PDB entry 7KOE | electron microscopy, 2.90 A resolution | chains C and G of the 8 polymer chains in the assembly

[Chain C (and G)]
Name: Electron transfer flavoprotein-quinone oxidoreductase FixC
From: Thermotoga maritima (strain ATCC 43589 / MSB8 / DSM 3109 / JCM 10099)
Notes: EC 1.5.5.-; chain G of this document is another copy of the same molecule, construct and numbering; everything in this record applies to it too
UniProt: R4P168 (R4P168_THEMA); residue numbers follow UniProt; this construct covers 1-438
Sequence (438 residues; numbered 1 to 438; the number before each row is that of its first residue):
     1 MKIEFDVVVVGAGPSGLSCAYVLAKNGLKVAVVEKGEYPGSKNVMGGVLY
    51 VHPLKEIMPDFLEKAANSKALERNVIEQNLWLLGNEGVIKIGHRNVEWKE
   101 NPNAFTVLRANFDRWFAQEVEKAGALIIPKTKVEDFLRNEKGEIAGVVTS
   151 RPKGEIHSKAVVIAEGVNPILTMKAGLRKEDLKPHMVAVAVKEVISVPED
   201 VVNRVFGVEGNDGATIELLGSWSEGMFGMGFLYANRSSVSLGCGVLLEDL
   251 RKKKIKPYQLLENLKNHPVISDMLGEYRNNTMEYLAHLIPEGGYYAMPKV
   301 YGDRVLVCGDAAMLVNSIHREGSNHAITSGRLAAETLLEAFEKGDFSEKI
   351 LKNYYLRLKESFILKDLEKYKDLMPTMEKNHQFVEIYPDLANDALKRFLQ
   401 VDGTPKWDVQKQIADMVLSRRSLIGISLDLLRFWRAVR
Small-molecule neighbours:
  - FAD (flavin-adenine dinucleotide): Val10, Gly11, Ala12, Gly13, Pro14, Ser15, Gly16, Val33, Glu34, Lys35, Gly36, Lys42, Asn43, Val44, Met45, Gly46, Gly47, Val48, Tyr50, Arg109, Thr131, Lys132, Val133, Ala164, Glu165, Gly166, Val167, Ala190, Phe231, Tyr233, His287, Leu288, Ile289, Gly309, Asp310, Val315, Arg320, Glu321, Gly322, Ser323, Asn324, Ala326
  - menaquinone-7 (MQ7), molecule 1: Gln78, Asn79, Leu80, Ile91, His93, Glu217, Met229, Ile318, His319, Arg320, Phe433, Val437
  - menaquinone-7 (MQ7), molecule 2: Leu82, Ile89, Ile91, Tyr387, Ala391, Ala394, Leu395, Phe398, Leu399, Ile413
From the paper describing this entry:
  - self-association interface (contacts with another copy of this molecule); pairs are residue here / residue on that copy: Glu97-Lys396 (salt bridge), Trp98-Gln400 (hydrogen bond), Lys99-Asp272 (salt bridge), Asn103-Gln400 (hydrogen bond), Arg204-Glu209 (salt bridge), Glu321-Lys406 (salt bridge), Gln410-Val437 (hydrogen bond), Asp200, Ile386
  - contacts within the chain: Leu399-Val401 (backbone contact)
  - binding site for flavin-adenine dinucleotide: Ser15, Glu34, Asn43, Met45, Arg109, Glu165, Asp310, Arg320, Ser323
  - binding site for menaquinone-7: Leu80, Leu82, Ile89, Ile91, His93, Met229, Ile318, His319, Tyr387, Ala391, Leu395, Phe398, Phe433, Val437

[How chain C and chain G interact]
Contacting residue pairs - 108 pairs, chain C then chain G:
  Tyr50(C) - Val401(G)  hydrophobic
  His52(C) - Val401(G)
  His52(C) - Asp402(G)  hydrogen bond (side chain-backbone)
  His52(C) - Gly403(G)
  Glu77(C) - Lys90(G)  salt bridge
  Gln78(C) - Leu399(G)
  Glu86(C) - Val96(G)  hydrogen bond (backbone-backbone)
  Glu86(C) - Glu97(G)
  Gly87(C) - Arg94(G)
  Val88(C) - His93(G)  hydrogen bond (backbone-side chain)
  Val88(C) - Arg94(G)  hydrogen bond (backbone-backbone)
  Ile89(C) - Gly92(G)
  Ile89(C) - His93(G)
  Lys90(C) - Glu77(G)  salt bridge
  Lys90(C) - Lys90(G)
  Lys90(C) - Ile91(G)
  Lys90(C) - Gly92(G)  hydrogen bond (backbone-backbone)
  Lys90(C) - Arg94(G)
  Ile91(C) - Lys90(G)
  Gly92(C) - Ile89(G)
  Gly92(C) - Lys90(G)  hydrogen bond (backbone-backbone)
  His93(C) - Val88(G)  hydrogen bond (side chain-backbone)
  His93(C) - Ile89(G)
  His93(C) - Asn392(G)
  His93(C) - Leu395(G)
  His93(C) - Lys396(G)
  His93(C) - Leu399(G)
  Arg94(C) - Gly87(G)
  Arg94(C) - Val88(G)  hydrogen bond (backbone-backbone)
  Arg94(C) - Lys90(G)
  Asn95(C) - Lys396(G)
  Val96(C) - Glu86(G)  hydrogen bond (backbone-backbone)
  Val96(C) - Pro268(G)  hydrophobic
  Glu97(C) - Glu86(G)
  Glu97(C) - Lys396(G)  salt bridge
  Glu97(C) - Gln400(G)
  Trp98(C) - Leu399(G)  hydrophobic
  Trp98(C) - Gln400(G)  hydrogen bond
  Lys99(C) - Asp272(G)  salt bridge
  Asn103(C) - Leu399(G)  hydrogen bond (side chain-backbone)
  Asn103(C) - Gln400(G)
  Asn103(C) - Val401(G)  hydrogen bond (side chain-backbone)
  Asn203(C) - Arg204(G)
  Arg204(C) - Asn203(G)
  Arg204(C) - Arg204(G)
  Arg204(C) - Gly207(G)
  Arg204(C) - Val208(G)
  Arg204(C) - Glu209(G)  salt bridge
  Gly207(C) - Arg204(G)
  Val208(C) - Arg204(G)
  Glu209(C) - Arg204(G)  salt bridge
  Glu209(C) - Asp272(G)
  Pro268(C) - Val96(G)  hydrophobic
  Asp272(C) - Lys99(G)  salt bridge
  Asp272(C) - Glu209(G)
  His319(C) - Phe398(G)
  His319(C) - Lys406(G)
  Glu321(C) - Val401(G)
  Glu321(C) - Lys406(G)  salt bridge
  Asn324(C) - Val401(G)
  Phe362(C) - Gly403(G)
  Phe362(C) - Pro405(G)  hydrophobic
  Lys365(C) - Pro405(G)
  Lys365(C) - Trp407(G)
  Asp366(C) - Pro405(G)
  Asp366(C) - Lys406(G)
  Glu368(C) - Trp407(G)
  Lys369(C) - Lys406(G)
  Lys369(C) - Trp407(G)
  Lys369(C) - Gln410(G)
  Asn392(C) - His93(G)
  Leu395(C) - His93(G)
  Lys396(C) - His93(G)
  Lys396(C) - Asn95(G)
  Lys396(C) - Glu97(G)  salt bridge
  Phe398(C) - His319(G)
  Leu399(C) - Gln78(G)
  Leu399(C) - His93(G)
  Leu399(C) - Trp98(G)  hydrophobic
  Leu399(C) - Asn103(G)  hydrogen bond (backbone-side chain)
  Gln400(C) - Glu97(G)
  Gln400(C) - Trp98(G)  hydrogen bond
  Gln400(C) - Asn103(G)
  Val401(C) - Tyr50(G)  hydrophobic
  Val401(C) - His52(G)
  Val401(C) - Asn103(G)  hydrogen bond (backbone-side chain)
  Val401(C) - Glu321(G)
  Val401(C) - Asn324(G)
  Asp402(C) - His52(G)  hydrogen bond (backbone-side chain)
  Gly403(C) - His52(G)
  Gly403(C) - Phe362(G)
  Pro405(C) - Phe362(G)  hydrophobic
  Pro405(C) - Lys365(G)
  Pro405(C) - Asp366(G)
  Lys406(C) - His319(G)
  Lys406(C) - Glu321(G)  salt bridge
  Lys406(C) - Asp366(G)
  Lys406(C) - Lys369(G)
  Trp407(C) - Lys365(G)
  Trp407(C) - Glu368(G)
  Trp407(C) - Lys369(G)
  Trp407(C) - Arg438(G)
  Gln410(C) - Lys369(G)
  Gln410(C) - Val437(G)  hydrogen bond (side chain-backbone)
  Gln410(C) - Arg438(G)
  Val437(C) - Gln410(G)  hydrogen bond (backbone-side chain)
  Arg438(C) - Trp407(G)
  Arg438(C) - Gln410(G)
Also at the interface, not in a pair above, chain C (56 interface residues in all): Pro53, Ile76, Val269, Met273, Asn316, Tyr370, Thr404
Also at the interface, not in a pair above, chain G (56 interface residues in all): Pro53, Ile76, Val269, Met273, Asn316, Tyr370, Thr404

[Overview]
The chain C/chain G interface involves 56 residues from each chain; the contacts include 18 hydrogen bonds and
10 salt bridges. Among the polar pairs are Glu77(C)-Lys90(G), Glu97(C)-Lys396(G) and Lys99(C)-Asp272(G). From
the paper: a binding site for menaquinone-7 at Leu80(C), Leu82(C) and Ile89(C) among others; a binding site
for flavin-adenine dinucleotide at Ser15(C), Glu34(C) and Asn43(C) among others.
Both chains are Electron transfer flavoprotein-quinone oxidoreductase FixC (Thermotoga maritima (strain ATCC
43589 / MSB8 / DSM 3109 / JCM 10099)). Entry 7KOE (Electron bifurcating flavoprotein Fix/EtfABCX) was
determined by electron microscopy.
